Entry 1ZNE (X-ray diffraction, 2.00 A resolution); this record covers chain A.

# Chain A
Protein: Major Urinary Protein
Organism: Mus musculus
UniProtKB: P11589 (MUP2_MOUSE); residues 1-162 here correspond to UniProt positions 19-180 (UniProt number = residue number + 18)
Sequence (174 residues; numbered -11 to 162; the number before each row is that of its first residue; numbers below 1 keep their minus sign (Met-11 is residue -11)):
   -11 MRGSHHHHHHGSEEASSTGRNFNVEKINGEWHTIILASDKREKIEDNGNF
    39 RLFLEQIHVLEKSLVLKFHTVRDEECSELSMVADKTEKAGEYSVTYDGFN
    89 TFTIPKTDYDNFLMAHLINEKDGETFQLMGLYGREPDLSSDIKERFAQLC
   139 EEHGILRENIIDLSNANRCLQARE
Not modelled in the structure: -11 to 0, 158-162
Construct notes: cloning artifact (-11 to -8, -1 to 0); expression tag (-7 to -2)
Cystine bridges: Cys64-Cys157

# Summary
Chain A is Major Urinary Protein (Mus musculus); the structure, Strong Solute-Solute Dispersive Interactions
in a Protein-Ligand Complex, was determined by X-ray diffraction (same publication as 1ZND, 1ZNG, 1ZNH, 1ZNK
and 1ZNL).
